Entry 5V7B (X-ray diffraction, 2.50 A resolution); this record covers chains A and B.

# Chain A (and B)
Name: Matrix protein 1
Organism: Influenza A virus (strain A/Wilson-Smith/1933 H1N1)
Notes: chain B of this document is another copy of the same molecule, construct and numbering; everything in this record applies to it too
UniProtKB: P05777 (M1_I33A0); numbering as in UniProt (aligned over 2-165)
Amino-acid sequence (171 residues; row label = number of the first residue in the row; numbers below 1 keep their minus sign (Met-5 is residue -5)):
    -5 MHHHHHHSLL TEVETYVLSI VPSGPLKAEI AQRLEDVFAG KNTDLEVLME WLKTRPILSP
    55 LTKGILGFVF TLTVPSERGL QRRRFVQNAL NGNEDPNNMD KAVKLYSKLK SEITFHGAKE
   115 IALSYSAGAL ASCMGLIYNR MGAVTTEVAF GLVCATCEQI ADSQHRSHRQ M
Disordered / not traced: 70-74, 159-165 (chain B: -5 to 0, 70-74, 162-165)
Construct notes: expression tag (-5 to 1); engineered mutation Glu88 (Gly in P05777), Ser101 (Arg in P05777), Ser105 (Arg in P05777)
Curated features (UniProtKB/Swiss-Prot):
  - mutagenesis: Val41 (V41A: Induces short filamentous virions), Lys95 (K95A/R: No effect), Tyr100 to Leu103 (Can't be rescued by reverse genetic; No effect), Cys148 (C148A: No effect; C148S: 31% loss of RNA binding activity), Cys151 (C151A: No effect), Ala155 (A155G: Complete loss of virus ability to be rescued in a reverse genetic system), His159 (H159A: No effect), His162 (H162A: No effect)
From the paper describing this entry:
  - self-association interface (contacts with another copy of this molecule); pairs are residue here / residue on that copy: Asn85-Arg134, Glu88-Lys104 (salt bridge), Tyr100-Glu88, Arg134-Glu88 (salt bridge)
  - mutagenesis - G88E/R101S/R105S: decreased growth

# Interface between chain A and chain B
Residue-residue contacts (19):
  Gln81(A) with Asn133(B)
  Asn85(A) with Arg134(B)
  Glu88(A) with Tyr100(B), hydrogen bond; Lys104(B), salt bridge; Arg134(B)
  Pro90(A) with Ser101(B)
  Met93(A) with Val97(B), hydrophobic
  Asp94(A) with Asp94(B)
  Val97(A) with Met93(B), hydrophobic; Val97(B), hydrophobic
  Tyr100(A) with Glu88(B), hydrogen bond; Met93(B), hydrophobic
  Lys104(A) with Glu88(B), salt bridge
  Leu130(A) with Arg134(B)
  Asn133(A) with Gln81(B); Asn133(B)
  Arg134(A) with Asn85(B); Glu88(B), salt bridge; Met93(B)
Other interface residues (no listed pair), chain A (15 interface residues in all): Arg78, Asn87, Ser101
Other interface residues (no listed pair), chain B (14 interface residues in all): Arg76, Asn87, Pro90

# In short
Chain A and chain B form an interface of 15 and 14 residues respectively; the contacts include 2 hydrogen
bonds and 3 salt bridges. Polar contacts include Glu88(A)-Lys104(B), Arg134(A)-Glu88(B) and
Glu88(A)-Tyr100(B). The paper reports that G88E/R101S/R105S of chain A reduce growth; a self-association
interface involving Asn85(A), Glu88(A) and Tyr100(A) among others.
Both chains are Matrix protein 1 (Influenza A virus (strain A/Wilson-Smith/1933 H1N1)). Entry 5V7B (Crystal
structure of Influenza A virus matrix protein M1 (NLS-88E)) was determined by X-ray diffraction together with
5V8A, 5V6G and 5V7S from the same study.
